Entry 7DT3 (X-ray diffraction, 1.20 A resolution); this record covers chains A and B.

# Chain A (and B)
Molecule: Transthyretin
From: Homo sapiens
Notes: chain B of this document is another copy of the same molecule, construct and numbering; everything in this record applies to it too
UniProt: P02766 (TTHY_HUMAN); residues -19 to 127 here correspond to UniProt positions 1-147 (UniProt number = residue number + 20)
Chain sequence (159 residues; each row starts with the number of its first residue; numbers below 1 keep their minus sign (Met-31 is residue -31)):
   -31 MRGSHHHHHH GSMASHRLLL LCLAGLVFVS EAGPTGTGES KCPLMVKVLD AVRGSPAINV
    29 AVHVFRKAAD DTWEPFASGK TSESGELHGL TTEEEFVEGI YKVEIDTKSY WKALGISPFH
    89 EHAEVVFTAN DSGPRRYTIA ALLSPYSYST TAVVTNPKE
Disordered / not traced: -31 to 10, 125-127 (chain B: -31 to 9, 125-127)
Construct notes: expression tag (-31 to -20)
Metal / ion sites: Ca2+: Glu66, Asp99
Ligand contacts: 4-chloro-9 (HG6; 4-chloranyl-9,10-bis(oxidanylidene)anthracene-2-carboxylic acid): Lys15, Val16, Leu17, Ala108, Ala109, Leu110, Ser117, Thr119
UniProt features mapped onto this chain:
  - binding site (L-thyroxine): Lys15, Glu54, Ser117
  - modified residue: Cys10 (Sulfocysteine), Glu42 (4-carboxyglutamate), Ser52 (Phosphoserine)
  - glycosylation: Asn98 (N-linked (GlcNAc...) asparagine)

# Chain A / chain B interface
Pairs across the interface (41; chain A residue first):
  Lys76(A) with Thr96(B)
  Phe87(A) with Phe95(B), hydrophobic; Thr96(B); Tyr105(B), hydrophobic; Ile107(B), hydrophobic; Ala120(B), hydrophobic; Val122(B), hydrophobic
  His88(A) with Val93(B); Val94(B)
  Glu89(A) with Val94(B), hydrogen bond (backbone-backbone); Thr96(B), hydrogen bond
  His90(A) with Val94(B)
  Glu92(A) with Glu92(B); Val94(B); Tyr116(B), hydrogen bond (backbone-side chain)
  Val93(A) with His88(B)
  Val94(A) with His88(B); Glu89(B), hydrogen bond (backbone-backbone); His90(B); Glu92(B)
  Phe95(A) with Phe87(B), hydrophobic
  Thr96(A) with Glu89(B), hydrogen bond
  Tyr105(A) with Phe87(B), hydrophobic
  Ile107(A) with Phe87(B), hydrophobic
  Tyr114(A) with Thr119(B); Ala120(B), hydrogen bond (backbone-backbone)
  Ser115(A) with Thr118(B), hydrogen bond (side chain-backbone); Thr119(B), hydrogen bond
  Tyr116(A) with Glu92(B), hydrogen bond (side chain-backbone); Ser117(B); Thr118(B), hydrogen bond (backbone-backbone)
  Ser117(A) with Tyr116(B); Ser117(B)
  Thr118(A) with Ser115(B), hydrogen bond (backbone-side chain); Tyr116(B), hydrogen bond (backbone-backbone)
  Thr119(A) with Tyr114(B); Ser115(B), hydrogen bond
  Ala120(A) with Phe87(B), hydrophobic; Tyr114(B), hydrogen bond (backbone-backbone)
  Val122(A) with Phe87(B), hydrophobic; Tyr114(B), hydrophobic
Other interface residues (no listed pair), chain A (21 interface residues in all): Ile68
Other interface residues (no listed pair), chain B (21 interface residues in all): Ile68, Lys76

# In short
Chain A and chain B each contribute 21 residues to their interface, with 14 hydrogen bonds. Among the polar
pairs are Glu89(A)-Thr96(B), Glu92(A)-Tyr116(B) and Ser115(A)-Thr118(B). Chain A binds 4-chloro-9. Glu66(A)
and Asp99(A) form the Ca2+ site. UniProt lists 3 L-thyroxine-binding residues on chain A.
Both chains are Transthyretin (Homo sapiens). Entry 7DT3 (Crystal structure of human transthyretin in complex
with 4-chloro-9,10-dioxo-9,10-dihydroanthracene-2-carboxylic acid) was determined by X-ray diffraction,
deposited together with 7DT5, 7DT6, 7DT8, 7EJQ and 7EJR.
